Entry 3RVT (X-ray diffraction, 2.05 A resolution); this record covers chains C and D.

# Chain C
Protein: Fab fragment of 4C1 antibody - light chain
Source organism: Mus musculus
Notes: antibody fragment or engineered binder
Chain sequence (213 residues; numbered 1 to 213; the number before each row is that of its first residue):
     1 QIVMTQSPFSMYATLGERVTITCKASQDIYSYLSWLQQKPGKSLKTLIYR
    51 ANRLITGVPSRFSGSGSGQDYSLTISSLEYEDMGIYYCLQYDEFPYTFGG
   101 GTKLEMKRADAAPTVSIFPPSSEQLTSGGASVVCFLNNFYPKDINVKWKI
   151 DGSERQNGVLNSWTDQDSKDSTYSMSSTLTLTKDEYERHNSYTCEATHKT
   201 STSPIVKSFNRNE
Disulfide bonds: Cys-23/Cys-88, Cys-134/Cys-194

# Chain D
Protein: Fab fragment of 4C1 antibody - heavy chain
Source organism: Mus musculus
Notes: antibody fragment or engineered binder
Chain sequence (255 residues; row label = number of the first residue in the row):
     1 EVQLQESGPGLVKPSQSLSLTCTVTGYSITSDYAWNWIRQFPGNKLEWMG
    51 YISYSGTTSYNPSLKSRISITRDTSKNQFFLQLNSVTTEDTATYYCGRTG
   101 VYRYPERAPYWGQGTLVTVSAAKTTPPSVYPLAPGSAAQTNSMVTLGCLV
   151 KGYFPEPVTVTWNSGSLSSGVHTFPAVLQSDLYTLSSSVTVPSSTWPSET
   201 VTCNVAHPASSTKVDKKIVPRDCGCKPCICTVPEVSSVFIFPPKPKDVLT
   251 ITLTP
Not modelled in the structure: 223-255
Disulfide bonds: Cys-22/Cys-96, Cys-148/Cys-203
From the paper describing this entry:
  - conformationally variable residues (loop rearrangement, side-chain flip): Tyr-102 to Glu-106

# How chain C and chain D interact
Pairs across the interface - 75 pairs, chain C then chain D:
  Gln-1(C) with Asn-61(D), hydrogen bond
  Tyr-32(C) with Arg-103(D); Glu-106(D)
  Leu-36(C) with Trp-111(D)
  Gln-38(C) with Gln-40(D), hydrogen bond
  Ser-43(C) with Tyr-95(D); Gln-113(D)
  Leu-44(C) with Ile-38(D), hydrophobic; Leu-46(D), hydrophobic; Tyr-95(D), hydrogen bond (backbone-side chain)
  Thr-46(C) with Pro-109(D), hydrogen bond (side chain-backbone); Trp-111(D), hydrogen bond
  Tyr-49(C) with Glu-106(D); Arg-107(D); Ala-108(D), hydrophobic; Pro-109(D)
  Arg-50(C) with Glu-106(D), salt bridge
  Arg-53(C) with Glu-106(D), salt bridge
  Ile-55(C) with Ala-108(D), hydrophobic
  Ile-85(C) with Asn-44(D)
  Tyr-87(C) with Gln-40(D), hydrogen bond; Asn-44(D); Leu-46(D), hydrophobic
  Phe-94(C) with Trp-48(D), hydrophobic; Tyr-51(D); Ser-59(D)
  Pro-95(C) with Trp-48(D), hydrophobic; Asn-61(D); Pro-62(D)
  Tyr-96(C) with Trp-48(D); Tyr-51(D)
  Phe-98(C) with Ile-38(D), hydrophobic; Leu-46(D), hydrophobic; Trp-48(D)
  Ser-116(C) with Thr-145(D)
  Phe-118(C) with Leu-132(D); Ala-133(D); Pro-134(D); Thr-145(D)
  Pro-119(C) with Ala-133(D); Gly-135(D); Arg-221(D)
  Pro-120(C) with Arg-221(D), hydrogen bond (backbone-side chain)
  Ser-121(C) with Tyr-130(D); Pro-131(D)
  Glu-123(C) with Tyr-130(D); Lys-216(D), salt bridge
  Gln-124(C) with Tyr-130(D); Lys-151(D)
  Ser-127(C) with Tyr-130(D)
  Ser-131(C) with Leu-149(D); Lys-151(D)
  Val-133(C) with Leu-132(D), hydrophobic
  Phe-135(C) with Leu-132(D), hydrophobic; Leu-146(D); Phe-174(D), hydrophobic; Ser-186(D); Ser-187(D); Ser-188(D)
  Asn-137(C) with His-172(D), hydrogen bond; Phe-174(D); Ser-188(D), hydrogen bond
  Asn-138(C) with His-172(D)
  Leu-160(C) with Val-177(D), hydrophobic; Gln-179(D)
  Asn-161(C) with Val-177(D)
  Ser-162(C) with Phe-174(D); Pro-175(D), hydrogen bond (side chain-backbone)
  Trp-163(C) with Pro-175(D)
  Thr-164(C) with Phe-174(D)
  Lys-169(C) with Ser-169(D)
  Ser-174(C) with His-172(D), hydrogen bond; Phe-174(D)
  Met-175(C) with Phe-174(D)
  Ser-176(C) with Phe-174(D)
Also at the interface, not in a pair above, chain C (45 interface residues in all): Ser-34, Lys-42, Leu-89, Tyr-91, Thr-180, Glu-213
Also at the interface, not in a pair above, chain D (48 interface residues in all): Asn-36, Glu-47, Ser-63, Thr-99, Tyr-110, Gly-112, Ser-136, Ala-137, Gly-147, Thr-173

# In short
The interface between chain C and chain D involves 45 residues on one side and 48 on the other, with 11
hydrogen bonds and 3 salt bridges. Among the polar pairs are Arg-50(C)/Glu-106(D), Arg-53(C)/Glu-106(D) and
Glu-123(C)/Lys-216(D). From the paper: conformational variability at Tyr-102(D).
Here chain C is Fab fragment of 4C1 antibody - light chain and chain D is Fab fragment of 4C1 antibody - heavy
chain, both from Mus musculus. Entry 3RVT (Structure of 4C1 Fab in P212121 space group) was determined by
X-ray diffraction, deposited together with 5VPG, 5VPH, 5VPL and 3RVU.
